PDB entry 2W96 | X-ray diffraction, 2.30 A resolution | chains A and B

[Chain A]
Protein: G1/S-specific cyclin-D1
From: Homo sapiens
UniProt: P24385 (CCND1_HUMAN); numbering as in UniProt (aligned over 1-271)
Sequence (271 residues; row label = number of the first residue in the row):
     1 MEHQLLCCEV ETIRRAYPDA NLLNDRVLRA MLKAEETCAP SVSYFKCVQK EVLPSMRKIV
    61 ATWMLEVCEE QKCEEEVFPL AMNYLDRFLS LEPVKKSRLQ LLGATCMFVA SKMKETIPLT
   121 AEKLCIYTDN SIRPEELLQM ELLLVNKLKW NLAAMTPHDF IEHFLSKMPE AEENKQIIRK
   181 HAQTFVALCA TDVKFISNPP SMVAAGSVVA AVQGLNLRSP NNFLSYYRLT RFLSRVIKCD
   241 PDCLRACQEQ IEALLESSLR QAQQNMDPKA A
Not modelled in the structure: 1-5, 14-24, 266-271
UniProt features mapped onto this chain:
  - cross-link: Lys269 (Glycyl lysine isopeptide (Lys-Gly) (interchain with G-Cter in ubiquitin))

[Chain B]
Protein: Cell division protein kinase 4
From: Homo sapiens
Notes: EC 2.7.11.22; fragment: kinase domain, residues 1-44, 48-303
UniProt: P11802 (CDK4_HUMAN); residue numbers follow UniProt; this construct covers 1-44, 48-303
Sequence (306 residues; row label = number of the first residue in the row; note: 3 numbers in that range are skipped by the numbering (no residue carries them; nothing is unmodelled there)):
     1 MATSRYEPVA EIGVGAYGTV YKARDPHSGH FVALKSVRVP NGEE
    48 GLPISTVREV ALLRRLEAFE HPNVVRLMDV CATSRTDREI KVTLVFEHVD QDLRTYLDKA
   108 PPPGLPAETI KDLMRQFLRG LDFLHANCIV HRDLKPENIL VTSGGTVKLA DFGLARIYSY
   168 QMALDPVVVT LWYRAPEVLL QSTYATPVDM WSVGCIFAEM FRRKPLFCGN SEADQLGKIF
   228 DLIGLPPEDD WPRDVSLPRG AFPPRGPRPV QSVVPEMEES GAQLLLEMLT FNPHKRISAF
   288 RALQHSYLHK DEGNPEHHHH HH
Not modelled in the structure: 1-3, 239-260, 296-309
Construct notes: engineered mutation Glu43 (Gly in P11802), Glu44 (Gly in P11802), Asp172 (Thr in P11802)

[Chain A / chain B interface]
Pairs across the interface (45; chain A residue first):
  Leu6(A) - Ala133(B)
  Cys7(A) - Ala133(B)  hydrogen bond (backbone-backbone)
  Glu9(A) - Ser285(B)  hydrogen bond
  Glu9(A) - Arg288(B)  salt bridge
  Val10(A) - Phe287(B)  hydrophobic
  Ile13(A) - Asp129(B)
  Ile13(A) - Phe287(B)
  Ala30(A) - Phe66(B)  hydrophobic
  Lys33(A) - Ala65(B)
  Lys33(A) - Phe66(B)
  Ala34(A) - Ala65(B)  hydrophobic
  Phe108(A) - Glu44(B)
  Lys112(A) - Glu44(B)  hydrogen bond (side chain-backbone)
  Lys112(A) - Gly48(B)
  Lys112(A) - Leu49(B)  hydrogen bond (side chain-backbone)
  Lys112(A) - Ile51(B)
  Lys112(A) - Arg55(B)  hydrogen bond (backbone-side chain)
  Met113(A) - Arg55(B)
  Met113(A) - Ala58(B)  hydrophobic
  Glu115(A) - Arg55(B)  hydrogen bond (backbone-side chain)
  Pro118(A) - Ile51(B)  hydrophobic
  Thr120(A) - Glu44(B)
  Ala121(A) - Glu44(B)  hydrogen bond (backbone-side chain)
  Leu138(A) - Glu43(B)
  Leu138(A) - Glu44(B)
  Leu138(A) - Gly48(B)
  Glu141(A) - Gly48(B)
  Glu141(A) - Leu49(B)  hydrogen bond (side chain-backbone)
  Leu142(A) - Leu49(B)  hydrophobic
  Leu142(A) - Ala79(B)  hydrophobic
  Leu142(A) - Arg82(B)
  Asn146(A) - Cys78(B)
  Asn146(A) - Ala79(B)  hydrogen bond (side chain-backbone)
  Lys149(A) - Arg61(B)  hydrogen bond (backbone-side chain)
  Lys149(A) - Asp76(B)
  Trp150(A) - Val54(B)  hydrophobic
  Trp150(A) - Val57(B)  hydrophobic
  Trp150(A) - Ala58(B)
  Trp150(A) - Arg61(B)
  Trp150(A) - Val77(B)
  Trp150(A) - Ala79(B)
  Trp150(A) - Val89(B)  hydrophobic
  Asn151(A) - Arg61(B)
  Ala153(A) - Ala58(B)
  Ala153(A) - Arg62(B)  hydrogen bond (backbone-side chain)
Interface residues without a listed pair, chain A (30 interface residues in all): Cys8, Thr12, Thr37, Leu119, Gln139, Val145, Leu152
Interface residues without a listed pair, chain B (31 interface residues in all): Gly42, Thr53, Leu59, Ile87, His132, Asn134, Cys135

[Overview]
30 residues of chain A face 31 of chain B across their interface; the contacts include 11 hydrogen bonds and 1
salt bridge. Polar contacts include Glu9(A)-Arg288(B), Glu9(A)-Ser285(B) and Lys112(A)-Glu44(B).
Here chain A is G1/S-specific cyclin-D1 and chain B is Cell division protein kinase 4, both from Homo sapiens.
Entry 2W96 (Crystal Structure of CDK4 in complex with a D-type cyclin) was determined by X-ray diffraction,
deposited together with 2W99, 2W9F and 2W9Z.
